Entry 1LJ8 (X-ray diffraction, 1.70 A resolution); this record covers chain A.

[Chain A]
Protein: mannitol dehydrogenase
From: Pseudomonas fluorescens
Notes: EC 1.1.1.67
Reference sequence: O08355 (O08355_PSEFL); numbering as in UniProt (aligned over 1-493)
Sequence (493 residues; row label = number of the first residue in the row):
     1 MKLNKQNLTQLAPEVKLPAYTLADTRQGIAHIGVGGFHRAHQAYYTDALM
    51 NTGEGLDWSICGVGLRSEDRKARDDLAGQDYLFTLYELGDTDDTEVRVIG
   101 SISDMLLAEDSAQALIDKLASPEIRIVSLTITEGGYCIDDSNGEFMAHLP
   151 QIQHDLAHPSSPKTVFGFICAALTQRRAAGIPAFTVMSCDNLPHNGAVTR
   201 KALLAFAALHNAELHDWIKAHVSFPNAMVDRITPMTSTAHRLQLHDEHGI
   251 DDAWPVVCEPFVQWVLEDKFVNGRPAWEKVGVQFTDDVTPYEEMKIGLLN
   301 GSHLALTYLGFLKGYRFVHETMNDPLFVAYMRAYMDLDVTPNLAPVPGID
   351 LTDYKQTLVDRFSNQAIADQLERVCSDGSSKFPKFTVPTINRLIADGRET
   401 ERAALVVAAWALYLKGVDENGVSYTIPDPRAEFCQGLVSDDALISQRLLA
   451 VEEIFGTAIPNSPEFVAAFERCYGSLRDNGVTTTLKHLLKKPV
Disordered / not traced: 493
Sequence notes: cloning artifact (1, 50, 105, 146, 187, 228, 235, 294, 322, 331, 335)
Modified / non-standard residues: Mse-1, Mse-50, Mse-105, Mse-146, Mse-187, Mse-228, Mse-235, Mse-294, Mse-322, Mse-331, Mse-335 (selenomethionine; parent Met)
Small-molecule neighbours: NAD (nicotinamide-adenine-dinucleotide): Ile-32, Gly-33, Val-34, Gly-35, Gly-36, Phe-37, His-38, Leu-65, Arg-66, Asp-69, Thr-130, Ile-131, Thr-132, Glu-133, Gly-135, Cys-189, Asp-190, Asn-191, Val-229, Arg-231, Ile-232, Thr-233, Lys-295, Arg-373

[Overview]
Bound to chain A: NAD.
Chain A is mannitol dehydrogenase (Pseudomonas fluorescens); the structure, Crystal structure of mannitol
dehydrogenase in complex with NAD, was determined by X-ray diffraction, deposited together with 1M2W.
